PDB entry 5GAR | electron microscopy, 6.40 A resolution (low resolution: residue-level contacts below are approximate; hydrogen-bond / salt-bridge calls are withheld) | chains C and F of the 26 polymer chains in the assembly

# Chain C
Protein: V-type ATP synthase alpha chain
Source organism: Thermus thermophilus
Notes: EC 3.6.3.14
Reference sequence: Q56403 (VATA_THET8); numbering as in UniProt (aligned over 1-577)
Sequence (577 residues; row label = number of the first residue in the row):
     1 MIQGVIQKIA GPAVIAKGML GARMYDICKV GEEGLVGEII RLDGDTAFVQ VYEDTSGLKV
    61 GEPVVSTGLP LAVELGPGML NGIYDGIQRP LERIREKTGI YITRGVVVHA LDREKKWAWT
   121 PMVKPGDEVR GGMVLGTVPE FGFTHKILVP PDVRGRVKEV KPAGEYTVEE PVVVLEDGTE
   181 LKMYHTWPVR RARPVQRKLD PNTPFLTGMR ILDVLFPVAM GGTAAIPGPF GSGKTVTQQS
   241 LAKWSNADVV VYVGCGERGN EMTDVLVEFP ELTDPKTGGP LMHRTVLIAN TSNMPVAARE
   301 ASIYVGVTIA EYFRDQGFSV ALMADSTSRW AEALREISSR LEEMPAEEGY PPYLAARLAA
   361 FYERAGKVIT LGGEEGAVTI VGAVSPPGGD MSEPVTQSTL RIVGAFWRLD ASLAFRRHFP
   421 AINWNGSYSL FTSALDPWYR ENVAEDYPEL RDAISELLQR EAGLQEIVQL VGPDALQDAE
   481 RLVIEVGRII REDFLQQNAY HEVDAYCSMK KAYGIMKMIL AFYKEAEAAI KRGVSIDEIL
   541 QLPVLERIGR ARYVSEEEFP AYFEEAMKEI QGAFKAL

# Chain F
Protein: V-type ATP synthase beta chain
Source organism: Thermus thermophilus
Reference sequence: Q72J73 (VATB_THET2); residue numbers follow UniProt; this construct covers 7-463
Sequence (457 residues; row label = number of the first residue in the row):
     7 EYTGITYISG PLLFVENAKD LAYGAIVDIK DGTGRVRGGQ VIEVSEEYAV IQVFEETTGL
    67 DLATTSVSLV EDVARLGVSK EMLGRRFNGI GKPIDGLPPI TPEKRLPITG LPLNPVARRK
   127 PEQFIQTGIS TIDVMNTLVR GQKLPIFSGS GLPANEIAAQ IARQATVRPD LSGEGEKEEP
   187 FAVVFAAMGI TQRELSYFIQ EFERTGALSR SVLFLNKADD PTIERILTPR MALTVAEYLA
   247 FEHDYHVLVI LTDMTNYCEA LREIGAAREE IPGRRGYPGY MYTDLATIYE RAGVVEGKKG
   307 SVTQIPILSM PDDDRTHPIP DLTGYITEGQ IQLSRELHRK GIYPPIDPLP SLSRLMNNGV
   367 GKGKTREDHK QVSDQLYSAY ANGVDIRKLV AIIGEDALTE NDRRYLQFAD AFERFFINQG
   427 QQNRSIEESL QIAWALLSML PQGELKRISK DHIGKYY

# Chain C / chain F interface
Contacting residue pairs (16):
  Gln7(C) - Glu52(F)
  Ile9(C) - Val50(F)
  Ser56(C) - Tyr29(F)
  Gly57(C) - Tyr29(F)
  Leu58(C) - Tyr29(F)
  Ile100(C) - Leu119(F)
  Ile100(C) - Asn120(F)
  Tyr101(C) - Pro118(F)
  Ile102(C) - Pro118(F)
  Met262(C) - Pro121(F)
  Thr263(C) - Arg125(F)
  Thr263(C) - Lys126(F)
  Ala411(C) - Pro356(F)
  Arg416(C) - Ser384(F)
  Val471(C) - Ile398(F)
  Val471(C) - Ile399(F)
Other interface residues (no listed pair), chain C (20 interface residues in all): Lys8, Phe230, Gly231, Ser339, Phe415, Gly472, Tyr500
Other interface residues (no listed pair), chain F (23 interface residues in all): Ala28, Glu49, Ser51, Leu117, Glu276, Gly330, Tyr331, Asn363, Asp380, Tyr383

# Summary
20 residues of chain C face 23 of chain F across their interface.
Chain C is V-type ATP synthase alpha chain and chain F is V-type ATP synthase beta chain, both from Thermus
thermophilus; the structure, Thermus thermophilus V/A-ATPase, conformation 1, was determined by electron
microscopy (same publication as 5GAS).
